Entry 7XQS (X-ray diffraction, 2.69 A resolution); this record covers chains A and C of the 3 polymer chains in the assembly.

# Chain A
Name: MHC class I antigen alpha chain
Organism: Felis catus
UniProtKB: C6ZK69 (C6ZK69_FELCA); residues 1-274 here correspond to UniProt positions 25-298 (UniProt number = residue number + 24)
Sequence (274 residues; numbered 1 to 274; the number before each row is that of its first residue):
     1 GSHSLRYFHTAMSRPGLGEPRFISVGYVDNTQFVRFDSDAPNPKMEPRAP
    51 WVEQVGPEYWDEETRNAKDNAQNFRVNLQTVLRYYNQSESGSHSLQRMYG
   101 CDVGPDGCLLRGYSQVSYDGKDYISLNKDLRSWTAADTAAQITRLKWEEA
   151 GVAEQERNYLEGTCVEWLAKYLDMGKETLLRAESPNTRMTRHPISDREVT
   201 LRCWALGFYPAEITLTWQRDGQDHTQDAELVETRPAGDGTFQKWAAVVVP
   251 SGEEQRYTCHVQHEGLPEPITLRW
Cystine bridges: C101-C164, C203-C259

# Chain C
Name: peptide from Spike glycoprotein
UniProtKB: P0DTC2 (SPIKE_SARS2); residues 1-9 here correspond to UniProt positions 815-823 (UniProt number = residue number + 814)
Sequence (9 residues; numbered 1 to 9; the number before each row is that of its first residue):
     1 RSFIEDLLF
Curated features (UniProtKB/Swiss-Prot):
  - region: S2 to F9 (Fusion peptide 1)
  - site: R1, S2 (Cleavage)

# Interface between chain A and chain C
Pairs across the interface - 42 pairs, chain A then chain C:
  Y7(A) with R1(C), hydrogen bond (side chain-backbone); S2(C)
  Y59(A) with R1(C)
  E63(A) with R1(C), salt bridge; S2(C), hydrogen bond (side chain-backbone)
  N66(A) with S2(C); F3(C), hydrogen bond (side chain-backbone); I4(C)
  N70(A) with E5(C)
  N73(A) with E5(C); D6(C), hydrogen bond; L7(C); L8(C)
  V76(A) with L8(C), hydrophobic
  N77(A) with L7(C), hydrogen bond (side chain-backbone); L8(C); F9(C), hydrogen bond (side chain-backbone)
  T80(A) with F9(C)
  V81(A) with F9(C), hydrophobic
  Y84(A) with F9(C), hydrogen bond (side chain-backbone)
  L95(A) with F9(C), hydrophobic
  R97(A) with F3(C); E5(C), salt bridge; L7(C)
  Y99(A) with S2(C); F3(C), hydrogen bond (side chain-backbone)
  V116(A) with F9(C), hydrophobic
  Y123(A) with F9(C), hydrophobic
  T143(A) with F9(C), hydrogen bond (side chain-backbone)
  K146(A) with F9(C), hydrogen bond (side chain-backbone)
  W147(A) with L7(C), hydrophobic; L8(C), hydrogen bond (side chain-backbone); F9(C), hydrophobic
  V152(A) with L7(C), hydrophobic
  Q155(A) with F3(C)
  E156(A) with F3(C); L7(C)
  Y159(A) with R1(C), hydrogen bond (side chain-backbone); S2(C); F3(C), hydrophobic
  W167(A) with R1(C)
  Y171(A) with R1(C), hydrogen bond (side chain-backbone)
Also at the interface, not in a pair above, chain A (29 interface residues in all): H9, M45, E62, T163

# In short
29 residues of chain A and 9 residues of chain C are in contact; the contacts include 13 hydrogen bonds and 2
salt bridges. Polar pairs include E63(A)-R1(C), R97(A)-E5(C) and Y7(A)-R1(C).
Here chain A is MHC class I antigen alpha chain (Felis catus) and chain C is peptide from Spike glycoprotein.
Entry 7XQS (The structure of FLA-K*00701/KP-CoV-9) was determined by X-ray diffraction.
